PDB entry 5EKO | X-ray diffraction, 2.00 A resolution | chain A

# Chain A
Protein: Mitogen-activated protein kinase 13
Source organism: Homo sapiens
Notes: EC 2.7.11.24
UniProt: O15264 (MK13_HUMAN); residues 1-352 here = UniProt positions 1-352
Chain sequence (371 residues; row label = number of the first residue in the row; numbers below 1 keep their minus sign (Met-18 is residue -18)):
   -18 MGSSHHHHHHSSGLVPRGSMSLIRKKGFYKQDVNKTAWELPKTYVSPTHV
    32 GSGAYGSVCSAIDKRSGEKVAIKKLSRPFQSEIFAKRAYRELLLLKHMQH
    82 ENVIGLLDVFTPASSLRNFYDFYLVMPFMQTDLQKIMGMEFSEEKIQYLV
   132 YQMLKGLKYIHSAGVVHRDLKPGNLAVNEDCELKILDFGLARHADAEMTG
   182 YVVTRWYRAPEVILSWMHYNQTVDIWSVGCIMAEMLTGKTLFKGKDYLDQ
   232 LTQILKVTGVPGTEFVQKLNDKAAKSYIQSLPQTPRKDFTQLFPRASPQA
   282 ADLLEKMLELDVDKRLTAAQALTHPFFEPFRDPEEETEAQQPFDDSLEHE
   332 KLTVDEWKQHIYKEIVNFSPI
Not modelled in the structure: -18 to 1, 172-180, 352
Construct notes: expression tag (-18 to 0)
Small-molecule neighbours: N17 (3-(4-methyl-1H-imidazol-1-yl)-N-[4-(pyridin-4-yloxy)phenyl]benzamide): Val31, Tyr36, Val39, Ala52, Lys54, Arg68, Glu72, Leu75, Leu76, Ile85, Met107, Pro108, Phe109, Met110, Leu167, Asp168, Phe169, Leu171
Curated features (UniProtKB/Swiss-Prot):
  - motif: Thr180 to Tyr182 (TXY)
  - active site: Asp150 (Proton acceptor)
  - binding site (ATP): Val31 to Val39, Lys54
  - modified residue: Ser47 (Phosphoserine), Thr180 (Phosphothreonine), Tyr182 (Phosphotyrosine), Ser350 (Phosphoserine)
  - mutagenesis: Thr180 (T180A: Loss of kinase activity), Tyr182 (Y182A: Loss of kinase activity)
From the paper describing this entry:
  - binding site for N17: Glu72, Phe109, Met110, Asp168

# In short
Ligands of chain A: compound N17. UniProt lists active-site residue Asp150, 10 ATP-binding residues and 2
mutagenesis sites. From the paper: a binding site for N17 at Glu72, Phe109 and Met110 among others.
Chain A is Mitogen-activated protein kinase 13 (Homo sapiens); the structure, Crystal structure of MAPK13
complex with inhibitor, was determined by X-ray diffraction together with 5EKN from the same study.
